8ASA - chain A; structure by X-ray diffraction, 2.20 A resolution.

== Chain A ==
Name: Exostosin
Organism: Paramecium bursaria Chlorella virus 1
Reference sequence: Q89410 (Q89410_PBCV1); residue numbers follow UniProt; this construct covers 1-280
Amino-acid sequence (285 residues; row label = number of the first residue in the row; numbers below 1 keep their minus sign (Gly-4 is residue -4)):
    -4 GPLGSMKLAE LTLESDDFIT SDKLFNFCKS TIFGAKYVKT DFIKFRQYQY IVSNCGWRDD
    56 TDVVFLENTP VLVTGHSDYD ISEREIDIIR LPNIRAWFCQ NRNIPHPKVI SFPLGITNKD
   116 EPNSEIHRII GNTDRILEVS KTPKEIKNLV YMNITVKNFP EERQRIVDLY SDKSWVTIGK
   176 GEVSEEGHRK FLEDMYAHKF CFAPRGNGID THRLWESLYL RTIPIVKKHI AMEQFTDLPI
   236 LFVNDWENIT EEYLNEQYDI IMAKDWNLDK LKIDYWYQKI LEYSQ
Unresolved in the structure: -4 to -2, 280
Differences from the reference sequence: expression tag (-4 to 0)
Modified residues: Mse1, Mse147, Mse190, Mse227, Mse257 (selenomethionine; parent Met)
Metal / ion sites: Mg2+ site 1 near Ser10 (its only coordinating residue here); Mg2+ site 2 near Asp12 (its only coordinating residue here); Mg2+ site 3 near Tyr146 (its only coordinating residue here); Ca2+ site 1: Asp167 (shared with 1 residue of chain C); Ca2+ site 2: Asp240, Glu242 (together with bicine)
Small-molecule neighbours: bicine (BCN): Phe237, Val238, Asn239, Asp240, Trp241, Glu242, Asn243, Ile244, Tyr248
Reported in the primary citation:
  - contacts within the chain: Asp73-Asn202
  - catalytic residues: Arg158, Arg208 (proposed by the authors, not directly observed)
  - mutagenesis - N148A/R208A: unchanged binding to the acceptor 6
  - mutagenesis - D73A: decreased expression
  - mutagenesis - D73A: abolished catalytic activity
  - mutagenesis - D73N: decreased catalytic activity

== In short ==
Bound to chain A: bicine. The Ca2+ site 2 is built by Asp240 and Glu242. From the paper: catalytic residues
Arg158 and Arg208; D73A reduces expression; 3 substitutions were tested in all.
Chain A is Exostosin (Paramecium bursaria Chlorella virus 1); the structure, Crystal structure of AO75L, was
determined by X-ray diffraction together with 8Q8I and 8AVQ from the same study.
